4YW6 - chains A and C of the 4 polymer chains in the assembly; structure by X-ray diffraction, 1.40 A resolution.

Chain A (and C):
Molecule: PA-I galactophilic lectin
Organism: Pseudomonas aeruginosa
Notes: chain C of this document is another copy of the same molecule, construct and numbering; everything in this record applies to it too
UniProtKB: Q05097 (PA1L_PSEAE); residues 1-121 here correspond to UniProt positions 2-122 (UniProt number = residue number + 1)
Chain sequence (121 residues; row label = number of the first residue in the row):
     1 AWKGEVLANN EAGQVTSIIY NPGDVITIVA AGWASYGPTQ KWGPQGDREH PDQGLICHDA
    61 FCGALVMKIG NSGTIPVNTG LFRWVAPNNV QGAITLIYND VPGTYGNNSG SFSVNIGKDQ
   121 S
Metal / ion sites: Ca2+: Tyr-36, Asp-100, Thr-104, Asn-107, Asn-108 (together with G0P)
Ligand contacts: G0P (N-[(2S)-6-amino-1-oxo-1-(pyrrolidin-1-yl)hexan-2-yl]-4-(beta-D-galactopyranosyloxy)benzamide): Tyr-36, Gly-37, Pro-38, Glu-49, His-50, Pro-51, Gln-53, Cys-62, Asp-100, Val-101, Thr-104, Asn-107, Asn-108

Interface between chain A and chain C:
Pairs across the interface (45; chain A residue first):
  Ala-1(A) / Arg-83(C)
  Thr-27(A) / Thr-27(C)
  Thr-27(A) / Phe-82(C)
  Ile-28(A) / Val-29(C)
  Val-29(A) / Ile-28(C)
  Val-29(A) / Val-29(C)  hydrophobic
  Val-29(A) / Gly-80(C)
  Ala-30(A) / Thr-79(C)  hydrogen bond (backbone-side chain)
  Ala-31(A) / Gln-45(C)
  Ala-31(A) / Thr-79(C)
  Gly-32(A) / Gln-45(C)  hydrogen bond (backbone-side chain)
  Trp-33(A) / Gln-45(C)
  Trp-33(A) / Gly-46(C)
  Trp-33(A) / Arg-48(C)
  Trp-33(A) / Phe-61(C)  hydrophobic
  Gln-40(A) / Gln-40(C)
  Lys-41(A) / Arg-48(C)
  Gly-43(A) / Gln-45(C)
  Pro-44(A) / Gln-45(C)
  Gln-45(A) / Ala-31(C)
  Gln-45(A) / Gly-32(C)  hydrogen bond (side chain-backbone)
  Gln-45(A) / Trp-33(C)
  Gln-45(A) / Gly-43(C)
  Gln-45(A) / Pro-44(C)
  Gly-46(A) / Trp-33(C)
  Arg-48(A) / Trp-33(C)
  Arg-48(A) / Lys-41(C)
  Phe-61(A) / Trp-33(C)  hydrophobic
  Thr-79(A) / Ala-30(C)  hydrogen bond (side chain-backbone)
  Thr-79(A) / Ala-31(C)
  Thr-79(A) / Thr-79(C)
  Gly-80(A) / Val-29(C)
  Phe-82(A) / Thr-27(C)
  Phe-82(A) / Asn-115(C)
  Phe-82(A) / Ile-116(C)
  Phe-82(A) / Gly-117(C)
  Arg-83(A) / Ala-1(C)
  Arg-83(A) / Gly-117(C)
  Arg-83(A) / Lys-118(C)  hydrogen bond (side chain-backbone)
  Asn-115(A) / Phe-82(C)
  Ile-116(A) / Phe-82(C)
  Gly-117(A) / Phe-82(C)
  Gly-117(A) / Arg-83(C)
  Lys-118(A) / Arg-83(C)  hydrogen bond (backbone-side chain)
  Gln-120(A) / Gln-120(C)  hydrogen bond
Interface residues without a listed pair, chain A (27 interface residues in all): Glu-49, Leu-81
Interface residues without a listed pair, chain C (27 interface residues in all): Glu-49, Leu-81

Overview:
Chain A and chain C each contribute 27 residues to their interface; the contacts include 7 hydrogen bonds.
Among the polar pairs are Ala-30(A)/Thr-79(C), Gly-32(A)/Gln-45(C) and Arg-83(A)/Lys-118(C). Ligands of chain
A: compound G0P. The Ca2+ site is built by Tyr-36(A), Asp-100(A), Thr-104(A), Asn-107(A) and Asn-108(A).
Chain A and chain C are both PA-I galactophilic lectin (Pseudomonas aeruginosa); the structure, Structural
Insight into Divalent Galactoside Binding to Pseudomonas aeruginosa lectin LecA, was determined by X-ray
diffraction together with 4YW7 and 4YWA from the same study.
